6OLP - chains D and F of the 10 polymer chains in the assembly; structure by electron microscopy, 4.20 A resolution (low resolution: residue-level contacts below are approximate; hydrogen-bond / salt-bridge calls are withheld).

== Chain D (and F) ==
Molecule: Envelope glycoprotein gp41
Source organism: Human immunodeficiency virus 1
Notes: chain F of this document is another copy of the same molecule, construct and numbering; everything in this record applies to it too
Chain sequence (345 residues; numbered 512 to 856; the number before each row is that of its first residue):
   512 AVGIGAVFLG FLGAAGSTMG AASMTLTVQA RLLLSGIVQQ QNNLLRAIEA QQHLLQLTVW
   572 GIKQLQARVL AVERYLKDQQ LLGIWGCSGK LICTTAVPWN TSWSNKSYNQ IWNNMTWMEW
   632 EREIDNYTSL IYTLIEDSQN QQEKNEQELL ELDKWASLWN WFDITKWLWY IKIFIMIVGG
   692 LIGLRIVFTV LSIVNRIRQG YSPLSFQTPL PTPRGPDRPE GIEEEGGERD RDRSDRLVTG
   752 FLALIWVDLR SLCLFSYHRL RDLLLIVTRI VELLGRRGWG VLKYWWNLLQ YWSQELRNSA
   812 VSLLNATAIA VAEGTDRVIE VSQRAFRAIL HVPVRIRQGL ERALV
Disordered / not traced: 548-571, 665-856 (chain F: 558-570, 575, 660-856)
Cystine bridges: C598-C604
Covalent attachments: glycan linked to N611, N637; N-acetylglucosamine (NAG) linked to N625
From the paper describing this entry:
  - post-translational modification sites: N611, N637

== Interface between chain D and chain F ==
Pairs across the interface (25; chain D residue first):
  V580(D) - L576(F)
  L581(D) - R579(F)
  E584(D) - R579(F)
  L587(D) - V583(F)
  K588(D) - L545(F)
  K588(D) - S546(F)
  Q591(D) - A541(F)
  Q591(D) - R542(F)
  Q591(D) - L545(F)
  Q591(D) - Y586(F)
  L592(D) - R542(F)
  G594(D) - G600(F)
  S599(D) - G600(F)
  T644(D) - F519(F)
  E647(D) - T538(F)
  E647(D) - R542(F)
  D648(D) - M535(F)
  Q652(D) - S534(F)
  Q652(D) - M535(F)
  Q652(D) - L537(F)
  Q652(D) - T538(F)
  Q653(D) - M535(F)
  N656(D) - S534(F)
  N656(D) - M535(F)
  E659(D) - I603(F)
Interface residues without a listed pair, chain D (20 interface residues in all): K574, L576, I595, K655
Interface residues without a listed pair, chain F (19 interface residues in all): V549, L555, L602, T605

== Summary ==
The interface between chain D and chain F involves 20 residues on one side and 19 on the other. Covalently
linked N-acetylglucosamine: at N625(D). The paper reports modification sites N611(D) and N637(D).
Chain D and chain F are both Envelope glycoprotein gp41 (Human immunodeficiency virus 1); the structure, Full
length HIV-1 Env AMC011 in complex with PGT151 Fab, was determined by electron microscopy together with 6NIJ
from the same study.
